Entry 4ELE (X-ray diffraction, 2.35 A resolution); this record covers chain A.

# Chain A
Name: Dihydrofolate reductase
Source organism: Bacillus anthracis
Notes: EC 1.5.1.3
UniProt: Q81R22 (Q81R22_BACAN); residues 1-162 here = UniProt positions 1-162
Sequence (166 residues; row label = number of the first residue in the row):
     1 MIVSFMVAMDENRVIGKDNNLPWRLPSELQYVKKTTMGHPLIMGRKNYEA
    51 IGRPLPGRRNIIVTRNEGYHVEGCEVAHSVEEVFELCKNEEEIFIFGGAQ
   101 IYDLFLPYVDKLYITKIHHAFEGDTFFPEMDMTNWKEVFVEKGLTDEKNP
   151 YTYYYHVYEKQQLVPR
Construct notes: expression tag (163-166)
Metal / ion sites: Ca2+ site 1: Y108, D110; Ca2+ site 2: E147 (shared with 2 residues of chain C)
Residues lining bound ligands: 31I ((2E)-3-{5-[(2,4-diaminopyrimidin-5-yl)methyl]-2,3-dimethoxyphenyl}-1-[(1S)-1-(propan-2-yl)phthalazin-2(1H)-yl]prop-2-en -1-one): M6, V7, A8, N20, L21, E28, L29, Q30, V32, K33, N47, A50, I51, R53, L55, P56, R58, F96, Y102, T115
From the paper describing this entry:
  - binding site for 31I: M6, V7, A8, L21, E28, V32, K33, R53, L55, R58, F96, Y102, T115

# Summary
Bound to chain A: compound 31I. Y108 and D110 coordinate Ca2+ site 1. The paper reports a binding site for 31I
at M6, V7 and A8 among others.
Chain A is Dihydrofolate reductase (Bacillus anthracis); the structure, Structure-activity relationship guides
enantiomeric preference among potent inhibitors of B. anthracis dihydrofolate reductase, was determined by
X-ray diffraction, deposited together with 4ELB, 4ELF, 4ELG and 4ELH.
